4GWC - chain A; structure by X-ray diffraction, 1.90 A resolution.

# Chain A
Name: Arginase-1
Source organism: Homo sapiens
Notes: EC 3.5.3.1; fragment: human arginase i
Reference sequence: P05089 (ARGI1_HUMAN); residue numbers follow UniProt; this construct covers 1-322
Amino-acid sequence (322 residues; numbered 1 to 322; the number before each row is that of its first residue):
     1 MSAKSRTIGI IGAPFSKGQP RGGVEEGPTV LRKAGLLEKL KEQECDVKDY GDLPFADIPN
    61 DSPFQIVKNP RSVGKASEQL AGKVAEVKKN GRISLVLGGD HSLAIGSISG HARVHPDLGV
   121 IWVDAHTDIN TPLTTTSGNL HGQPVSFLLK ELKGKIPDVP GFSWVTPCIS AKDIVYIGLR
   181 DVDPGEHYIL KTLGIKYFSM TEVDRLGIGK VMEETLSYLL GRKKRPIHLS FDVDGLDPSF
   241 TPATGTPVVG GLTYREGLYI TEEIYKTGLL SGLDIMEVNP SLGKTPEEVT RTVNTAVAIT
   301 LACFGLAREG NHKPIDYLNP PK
Not modelled in the structure: 1-4, 318-322
UniProt features mapped onto this chain:
  - binding site (Mn(2+)): H101, D124, H126, D128, D232, D234
  - binding site (substrate): H126 to N130, S137 to N139, D183, T246, E277
  - modified residue: K17 (N6-succinyllysine), S62 (Phosphoserine), S72 (Phosphoserine), K75 (N6-succinyllysine), S163 (Phosphoserine), S217 (Phosphoserine)
Bound ions: Mn2+ site 1: H101, D124, D128, D232; Mn2+ site 2: D124, H126, D232, D234; Zn2+ near H141 (its only coordinating residue here)
What the authors report for this chain:
  - Zn2+ coordination: H141
  - contacts within the chain: H141-E277 (hydrogen bond)
  - catalytic residues: H141 (citing earlier work)

# Overview
The Mn2+ site 1 is built by H101, D124, D128 and D232. The Mn2+ site 2 is built by D124, H126, D232 and D234.
Curated annotation (UniProt) lists 6 Mn2+-binding residues and 11 substrate-binding residues. From the paper:
the catalytic residue H141; Zn2+ coordination by H141.
Chain A is Arginase-1 (Homo sapiens); the structure, Crystal Structure of Mn2+2,Zn2+-Human Arginase I, was
determined by X-ray diffraction (same publication as 4GSM, 4GSV, 4GSZ and 4GWD).
